PDB entry 8DVG | X-ray diffraction, 2.59 A resolution | chains A and C of the 3 polymer chains in the assembly

== Chain A ==
Molecule: HLA class I histocompatibility antigen, A-3 alpha chain
Organism: Homo sapiens
Reference sequence: P04439 (1A03_HUMAN); residues 1-280 here correspond to UniProt positions 25-304 (UniProt number = residue number + 24)
Chain sequence (300 residues; row label = number of the first residue in the row; numbers below 1 keep their minus sign (Met-2 is residue -2)):
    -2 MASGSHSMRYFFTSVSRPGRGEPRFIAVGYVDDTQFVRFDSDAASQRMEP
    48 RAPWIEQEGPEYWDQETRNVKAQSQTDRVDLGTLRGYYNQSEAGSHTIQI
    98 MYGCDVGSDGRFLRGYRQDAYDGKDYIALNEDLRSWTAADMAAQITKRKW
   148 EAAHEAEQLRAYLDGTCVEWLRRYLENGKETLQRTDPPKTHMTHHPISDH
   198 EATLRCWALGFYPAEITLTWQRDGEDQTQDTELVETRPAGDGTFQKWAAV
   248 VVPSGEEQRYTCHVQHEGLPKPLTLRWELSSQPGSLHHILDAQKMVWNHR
Disordered / not traced: -2 to 0, 278-297
Construct notes: expression tag (-2 to 0, 281-297)
Disulfides: Cys101-Cys164, Cys203-Cys259
UniProt features mapped onto this chain:
  - region: Glu275 to Pro280 (Connecting peptide)
  - binding site (a peptide antigen): Tyr7, Thr73, Tyr84, Asp116, Thr143, Lys146, Tyr159, Tyr171
  - modified residue: Tyr59 (Sulfotyrosine)
  - glycosylation: Asn86 (N-linked (GlcNAc...) asparagine)

== Chain C ==
Molecule: Val-val-val-gly-ala-gly-gly-val-gly-lys
Chain sequence (10 residues; row label = number of the first residue in the row):
     1 VVVGAGGVGK

== How chain A and chain C interact ==
Residue-residue contacts - 37 pairs, chain A then chain C:
  Met5(A) - Val1(C)
  Tyr7(A) - Val1(C)  hydrogen bond (side chain-backbone)
  Tyr7(A) - Val2(C)  hydrophobic
  Met45(A) - Val2(C)  hydrophobic
  Tyr59(A) - Val1(C)  hydrophobic
  Glu63(A) - Val1(C)
  Glu63(A) - Val2(C)  hydrogen bond (side chain-backbone)
  Asn66(A) - Val2(C)
  Asn66(A) - Val3(C)
  Asn66(A) - Gly4(C)
  Asn66(A) - Ala5(C)  hydrogen bond (side chain-backbone)
  Ala69(A) - Ala5(C)  hydrophobic
  Thr73(A) - Gly7(C)
  Thr73(A) - Gly9(C)
  Asp77(A) - Gly9(C)
  Asp77(A) - Lys10(C)  hydrogen bond (side chain-backbone)
  Thr80(A) - Lys10(C)
  Leu81(A) - Lys10(C)
  Tyr84(A) - Lys10(C)  hydrogen bond (side chain-backbone)
  Ile95(A) - Lys10(C)
  Tyr99(A) - Val2(C)
  Tyr99(A) - Val3(C)  hydrogen bond (side chain-backbone)
  Asp116(A) - Lys10(C)  salt bridge
  Tyr123(A) - Lys10(C)
  Thr143(A) - Lys10(C)  hydrogen bond (side chain-backbone)
  Lys146(A) - Gly9(C)  hydrogen bond (side chain-backbone)
  Lys146(A) - Lys10(C)  hydrogen bond (side chain-backbone)
  Trp147(A) - Val8(C)
  Trp147(A) - Gly9(C)  hydrogen bond (side chain-backbone)
  Trp147(A) - Lys10(C)
  Glu152(A) - Gly7(C)
  Glu152(A) - Val8(C)
  Tyr159(A) - Val1(C)  hydrogen bond (side chain-backbone)
  Tyr159(A) - Val2(C)
  Tyr159(A) - Val3(C)
  Trp167(A) - Val1(C)
  Tyr171(A) - Val1(C)  hydrogen bond (side chain-backbone)
Other interface residues (no listed pair), chain A (29 interface residues in all): Phe9, Val67, Gln70, Ile97, Ala150, Thr163
From the paper, about this interface:
  - interface residues, chain A: Tyr7(A), Glu63(A), Asn66(A), Asp77(A), Tyr84(A), Tyr99(A), Asp116(A), Thr143(A), Tyr159(A), Tyr171(A)

== Summary ==
29 residues of chain A and 9 residues of chain C are in contact; the contacts include 12 hydrogen bonds and 1
salt bridge. Polar contacts include Asp116(A)-Lys10(C), Tyr7(A)-Val1(C) and Glu63(A)-Val2(C). Curated
annotation (UniProt) lists 8 peptide antigen-binding residues on chain A. The paper reports interface residues
Tyr7(A), Glu63(A) and Asn66(A) among others.
Chain A is HLA class I histocompatibility antigen, A-3 alpha chain (Homo sapiens) and chain C is
Val-val-val-gly-ala-gly-gly-val-gly-lys; the structure, Structure of KRAS WT(7-16)-HLA-A*03:01, was determined
by X-ray diffraction together with 7STF from the same study.
